Entry 7ZNT (X-ray diffraction, 3.00 A resolution); this record covers chains A and B of the 4 polymer chains in the assembly.

== Chain A ==
Protein: Elongin-B
Organism: Homo sapiens
UniProtKB: Q15370 (ELOB_HUMAN); residue numbers follow UniProt; this construct covers 1-104
Chain sequence (104 residues; row label = number of the first residue in the row):
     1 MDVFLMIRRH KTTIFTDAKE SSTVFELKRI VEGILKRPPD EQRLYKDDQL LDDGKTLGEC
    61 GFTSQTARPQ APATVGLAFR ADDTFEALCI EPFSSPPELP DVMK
Disordered / not traced: 81-84, 103-104
Curated features (UniProtKB/Swiss-Prot):
  - modified residue: Met-1 (N-acetylmethionine), Thr-84 (Phosphothreonine)

== Chain B ==
Protein: Elongin-C
Organism: Homo sapiens
UniProtKB: Q15369 (ELOC_HUMAN); residues 17-112 here = UniProt positions 17-112
Chain sequence (97 residues; numbered 16 to 112; the number before each row is that of its first residue):
    16 MMYVKLISSD GHEFIVKREH ALTSGTIKAM LSGPGQFAEN ETNEVNFREI PSHVLSKVCM
    76 YFTYKVRYTN SSTEIPEFPI APEIALELLM AANFLDC
Disordered / not traced: 16, 51-55
Differences from the reference sequence: initiating methionine (16)

== How chain A and chain B interact ==
Residue-residue contacts (47):
  Phe-4(A) / Arg-82(B)
  Arg-8(A) / His-27(B)  hydrogen bond
  Lys-11(A) / Asp-25(B)  hydrogen bond (side chain-backbone)
  Lys-11(A) / His-27(B)
  Lys-11(A) / Glu-28(B)  hydrogen bond (backbone-backbone)
  Thr-12(A) / Glu-28(B)
  Thr-13(A) / Glu-28(B)  hydrogen bond (backbone-backbone)
  Thr-13(A) / Phe-29(B)
  Thr-13(A) / Ile-30(B)  hydrogen bond (backbone-backbone)
  Ile-14(A) / Ile-30(B)
  Phe-15(A) / Phe-29(B)  hydrophobic
  Phe-15(A) / Ile-30(B)  hydrogen bond (backbone-backbone)
  Phe-15(A) / Ser-71(B)
  Phe-15(A) / Cys-74(B)  hydrophobic
  Phe-15(A) / Met-75(B)  hydrophobic
  Thr-16(A) / Tyr-18(B)
  Thr-16(A) / Lys-32(B)
  Asp-17(A) / Lys-32(B)  salt bridge
  Ile-34(A) / Tyr-18(B)  hydrophobic
  Ile-34(A) / Ile-30(B)  hydrophobic
  Pro-69(A) / Met-75(B)
  Pro-69(A) / Thr-78(B)  hydrogen bond (backbone-side chain)
  Pro-69(A) / Tyr-79(B)  hydrophobic
  Pro-69(A) / Arg-82(B)
  Pro-69(A) / Tyr-83(B)  hydrophobic
  Gln-70(A) / Met-75(B)
  Gln-70(A) / Tyr-79(B)
  Gln-70(A) / Tyr-83(B)
  Gln-70(A) / Pro-91(B)
  Gln-70(A) / Phe-93(B)
  Gln-70(A) / Pro-94(B)
  Pro-72(A) / Met-75(B)
  Glu-91(A) / His-27(B)  hydrogen bond (backbone-side chain)
  Pro-92(A) / His-27(B)
  Phe-93(A) / His-27(B)
  Phe-93(A) / Phe-29(B)  hydrophobic
  Phe-93(A) / Ser-67(B)
  Phe-93(A) / Ser-71(B)
  Ser-94(A) / Asp-25(B)
  Ser-94(A) / Pro-66(B)
  Ser-94(A) / Ser-67(B)  hydrogen bond (side chain-backbone)
  Ser-94(A) / His-68(B)  hydrogen bond
  Ser-95(A) / His-68(B)
  Pro-96(A) / His-68(B)
  Pro-97(A) / Glu-102(B)
  Leu-99(A) / Pro-97(B)
  Pro-100(A) / Leu-101(B)  hydrophobic
Also at the interface, not in a pair above, chain A (25 interface residues in all): Met-6, His-10, Ile-30
Also at the interface, not in a pair above, chain B (29 interface residues in all): Gly-26, Val-31, Lys-72, Glu-92, Glu-98, Ile-99

== In short ==
25 residues of chain A and 29 residues of chain B are in contact; the contacts include 10 hydrogen bonds and 1
salt bridge. Polar contacts include Asp-17(A)/Lys-32(B), Arg-8(A)/His-27(B) and Lys-11(A)/Asp-25(B).
Here chain A is Elongin-B and chain B is Elongin-C, both from Homo sapiens. Entry 7ZNT (Crystal structure of
AT7 in complex with the second bromodomain of human BRD4 and pvhl:elonginc:elonginb) was determined by X-ray
diffraction.
